Entry 5MN5 (X-ray diffraction, 2.80 A resolution); this record covers chain A.

[Chain A]
Molecule: Cell division protein FtsZ
From: Staphylococcus aureus
UniProt: P0A031 (FTSZ_STAAU); residue numbers follow UniProt; this construct covers 12-316
Amino-acid sequence (305 residues; numbered 12 to 316; the number before each row is that of its first residue):
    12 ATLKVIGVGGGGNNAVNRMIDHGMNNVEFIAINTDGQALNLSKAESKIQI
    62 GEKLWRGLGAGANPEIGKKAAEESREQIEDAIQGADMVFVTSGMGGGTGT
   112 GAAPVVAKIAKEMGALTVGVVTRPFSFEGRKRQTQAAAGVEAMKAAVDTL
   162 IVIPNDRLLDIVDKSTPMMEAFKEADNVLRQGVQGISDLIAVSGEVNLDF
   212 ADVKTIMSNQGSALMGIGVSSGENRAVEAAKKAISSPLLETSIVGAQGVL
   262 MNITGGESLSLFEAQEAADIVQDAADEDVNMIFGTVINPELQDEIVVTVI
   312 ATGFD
Unresolved in the structure: 12, 63-73, 316
Construct notes: engineered mutation W66 (Thr in P0A031)
Curated features (UniProtKB/Swiss-Prot):
  - binding site (GTP): G21 to N25, G108 to G110, E139, R143, D187
Small-molecule neighbours: GTP (guanosine-5'-triphosphate): G20, G21, G22, G23, N25, N44, T45, G104, M105, G106, G107, G108, T109, G110, T133, P135, F136, E139, R143, N166, F183, A186, D187, L190
What the authors report for this chain:
  - mutagenesis - T66W: decreased catalytic activity on GTP

[In short]
Chain A binds GTP. UniProt lists 11 GTP-binding residues. From the paper: T66W reduces catalytic activity on
GTP.
Chain A is Cell division protein FtsZ (Staphylococcus aureus); the structure, S. aureus FtsZ 12-316 T66W GTP
Closed form (2TCm), was determined by X-ray diffraction together with 5MN7, 5MN8, 5MN4 and 5MN6 from the same
study.
